PDB entry 6WTD | electron microscopy, 4.20 A resolution (low resolution: residue-level contacts below are approximate; hydrogen-bond / salt-bridge calls are withheld) | chains 8 and J of the 16 polymer chains in the assembly

[Chain 8]
Name: ATP synthase protein 8
Source organism: Saccharomyces cerevisiae
UniProtKB: P00856 (ATP8_YEAST); residues 1-48 here = UniProt positions 1-48
Chain sequence (48 residues; numbered 1 to 48; the number before each row is that of its first residue):
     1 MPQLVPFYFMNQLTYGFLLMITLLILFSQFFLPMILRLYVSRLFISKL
Disordered / not traced: 1-6

[Chain J]
Name: ATP synthase subunit J, mitochondrial
Source organism: Saccharomyces cerevisiae (strain ATCC 204508 / S288c)
UniProtKB: P81450 (ATP18_YEAST); numbering as in UniProt (aligned over 1-37)
Chain sequence (37 residues; each row starts with the number of its first residue):
     1 MLKRFPTPILKVYWPFFVAGAAVYYGMSKAADLSSNT

[Chain 8 / chain J interface]
Pairs across the interface - 15 pairs, chain 8 then chain J:
  F7(8) with S35(J)
  M10(8) with Y24(J); M27(J)
  F17(8) with G20(J)
  I25(8) with I9(J)
  S28(8) with T7(J); I9(J)
  Q29(8) with K3(J); F5(J)
  F30(8) with L2(J); K3(J); R4(J)
  P33(8) with F5(J)
  R37(8) with K3(J); F5(J)
Other interface residues (no listed pair), chain 8 (12 interface residues in all): L13, L24, F31
Other interface residues (no listed pair), chain J (12 interface residues in all): Y13, A31

[Overview]
Chain 8 and chain J each contribute 12 residues to their interface.
Here chain 8 is ATP synthase protein 8 (Saccharomyces cerevisiae) and chain J is ATP synthase subunit J,
mitochondrial (Saccharomyces cerevisiae (strain ATCC 204508 / S288c)). Entry 6WTD (Monomer yeast ATP synthase
Fo reconstituted in nanodisc with inhibitor of Bedaquiline bound) was determined by electron microscopy.
